PDB entry 7N4K | X-ray diffraction, 1.85 A resolution | chains A and D of the 5 polymer chains in the assembly

Chain A:
Molecule: H-2 class I histocompatibility antigen, D-B alpha chain
Organism: Mus musculus
Reference sequence: P01899 (HA11_MOUSE); residues 1-277 here correspond to UniProt positions 25-301 (UniProt number = residue number + 24)
Chain sequence (277 residues; row label = number of the first residue in the row):
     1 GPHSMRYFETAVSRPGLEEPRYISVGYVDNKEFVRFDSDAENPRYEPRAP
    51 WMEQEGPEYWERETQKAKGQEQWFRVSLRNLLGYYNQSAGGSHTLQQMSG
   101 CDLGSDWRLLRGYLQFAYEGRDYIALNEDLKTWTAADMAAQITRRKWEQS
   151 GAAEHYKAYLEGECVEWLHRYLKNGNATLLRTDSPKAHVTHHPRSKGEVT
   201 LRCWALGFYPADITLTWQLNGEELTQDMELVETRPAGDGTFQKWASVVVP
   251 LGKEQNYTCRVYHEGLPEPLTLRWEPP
Disordered / not traced: 177-180
Disulfides: Cys101-Cys164, Cys203-Cys259

Chain D:
Molecule: Fusion protein of T cell receptor alpha variable 21-DV12 and T-cell receptor, sp3.4 alpha chain
Organism: Mus musculus
Reference sequence: chimeric construct of A0A075B6C4, K7N5N2: residues 3-106 from A0A075B6C4 (A0A075B6C4_MOUSE) positions 20-107 (offset varies); residues 128-217 from K7N5N2 positions 115-204 (UniProt number = residue number - 13)
Chain sequence (199 residues; numbered 3 to 217 plus 3 insertion-coded residues; 19 numbers in that range are skipped by the numbering (no residue carries them; nothing is unmodelled there); the number before each row is that of its first residue; a row labelled like 84A-84C holds insertion residues (84A, then the next letters in order)):
     3 KTTQ
     8 PDSMESTEGETVHLPCSHATISGNEY
    39 IYWYRQVPLQGPEYVTHGLQQ
    66 NTTNS
    78 MAFLAIA
84A-84C SDR
    85 KSSTLILPHVSLRDAAVYHCILSGGSNYKLTFGKGTLLTVTPNIQNPDPA
   135 VYQLRDSKSSDKSVCLFTDFDSQTNVSQSKDSDVYITDKCVLDMRSMDFK
   185 SNSAVAWSNKSDFACANAFNNSIIPEDTFFPSP
Sequence notes: linker (107-127)
Disulfides: Cys23-Cys104, Cys149-Cys199
Metal / ion sites: Na+ near Gln58 (its only coordinating residue here)

How chain A and chain D interact:
Residue-residue contacts - 5 pairs, chain A then chain D:
  Glu154(A) with Leu57(D)
  His155(A) with Tyr33(D); Gly109(D); Ser110(D)
  Ala158(A) with Leu57(D), hydrophobic
Also at the interface, not in a pair above, chain A (4 interface residues in all): Gly151
Also at the interface, not in a pair above, chain D (5 interface residues in all): Gln58

Summary:
4 residues of chain A and 5 residues of chain D are in contact.
Here chain A is H-2 class I histocompatibility antigen, D-B alpha chain and chain D is Fusion protein of T
cell receptor alpha variable 21-DV12 and T-cell receptor, sp3.4 alpha chain, both from Mus musculus. Entry
7N4K (6218 TCR in complex with H2-Db PA 224) was determined by X-ray diffraction together with 7N5C, 7N5P and
7N5Q from the same study.
